8UL3 - chain 1; structure by X-ray diffraction, 1.75 A resolution.

[Chain 1]
Name: rsKiiro cis structure
From: Lobophyllia hemprichii
Sequence (220 residues; numbered 1 to 222; 2 numbers in that range are skipped by the numbering (no residue carries them; nothing is unmodelled there); the number before each row is that of its first residue):
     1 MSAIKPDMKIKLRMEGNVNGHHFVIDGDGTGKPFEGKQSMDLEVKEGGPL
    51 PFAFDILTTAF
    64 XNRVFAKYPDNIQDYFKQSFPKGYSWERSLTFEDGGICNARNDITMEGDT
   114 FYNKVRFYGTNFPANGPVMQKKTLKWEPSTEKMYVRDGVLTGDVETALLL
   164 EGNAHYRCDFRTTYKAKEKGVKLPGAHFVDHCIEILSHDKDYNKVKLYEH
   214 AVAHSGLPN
Unresolved in the structure: 1, 222
Modified / non-standard residues: PIA ([(4Z)-2-[(1S)-1-aminoethyl]-4-(4-hydroxybenzylidene)-5-oxo-4,5-dihydro-1H-imidazol-1-yl]acetic acid) at position 64
Covalent attachments: covalent link Phe61-PIA_64

[In short]
Chain 1 is rsKiiro cis structure (Lobophyllia hemprichii); the structure, Structure of rsKiiro using SSX after
illumination with 1.78 mJ/mm^2 of 405 nm light, was determined by X-ray diffraction, deposited together with
8UL0, 8UL1, 8UL2, 8UL4 and 8UL5.
